PDB entry 6GK9 | X-ray diffraction, 2.54 A resolution | chains E and H of the 8 polymer chains in the assembly

# Chain E (and H)
Molecule: Inosine-5'-monophosphate dehydrogenase
From: Pseudomonas aeruginosa PAO1
Notes: EC 1.1.1.205; chain H of this document is another copy of the same molecule, construct and numbering; everything in this record applies to it too
Reference sequence: Q9HXM5 (Q9HXM5_PSEAE); residues 1-489 here = UniProt positions 1-489
Sequence (509 residues; each row starts with the number of its first residue; numbers below 1 keep their minus sign (Met-19 is residue -19)):
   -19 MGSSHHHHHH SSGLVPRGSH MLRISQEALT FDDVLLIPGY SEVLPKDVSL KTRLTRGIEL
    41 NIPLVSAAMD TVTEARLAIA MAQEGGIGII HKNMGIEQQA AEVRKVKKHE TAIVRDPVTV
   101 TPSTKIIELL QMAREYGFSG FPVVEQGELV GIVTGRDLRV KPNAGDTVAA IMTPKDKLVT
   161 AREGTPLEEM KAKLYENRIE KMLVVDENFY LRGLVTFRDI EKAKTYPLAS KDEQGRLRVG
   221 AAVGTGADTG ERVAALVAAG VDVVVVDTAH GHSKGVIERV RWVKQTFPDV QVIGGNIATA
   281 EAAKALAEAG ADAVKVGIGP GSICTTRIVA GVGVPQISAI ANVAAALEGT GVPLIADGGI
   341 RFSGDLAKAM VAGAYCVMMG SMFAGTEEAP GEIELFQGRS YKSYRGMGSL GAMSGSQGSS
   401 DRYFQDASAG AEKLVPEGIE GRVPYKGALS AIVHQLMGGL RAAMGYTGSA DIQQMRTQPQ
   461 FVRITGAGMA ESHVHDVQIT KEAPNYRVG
Unresolved in the structure: -19 to 0, 140-145, 385-421, 468-489 (chain H: -19 to -1, 140-145, 186-190, 385-422, 468-489)
Sequence notes: initiating methionine (-19); expression tag (-18 to 0)
From the paper describing this entry:
  - binding site for the ligand F2K: Gly120, Ile132, Arg139, Lys157, Ile179, Lys181, Leu183

# Interface between chain E and chain H
Contacting residue pairs - 72 pairs, chain E then chain H:
  Leu9(E) - Leu2(H)  hydrophobic
  Leu9(E) - Ile4(H)  hydrophobic
  Leu15(E) - Arg307(H)
  Leu15(E) - Gly311(H)
  Leu15(E) - Gly313(H)
  Leu15(E) - Pro315(H)
  Leu16(E) - Gly311(H)  hydrogen bond (backbone-backbone)
  Leu16(E) - Val312(H)
  Leu16(E) - Gly313(H)  hydrogen bond (backbone-backbone)
  Ile17(E) - Ser5(H)
  Ile17(E) - Thr279(H)
  Pro18(E) - His250(H)
  Pro18(E) - Thr279(H)
  Pro18(E) - Ile298(H)  hydrophobic
  Pro18(E) - Val312(H)  hydrophobic
  Pro18(E) - Val314(H)
  Gly19(E) - His250(H)  hydrogen bond (backbone-side chain)
  Gly19(E) - His252(H)
  Tyr20(E) - His252(H)  hydrogen bond (backbone-side chain)
  Tyr20(E) - Lys254(H)
  Tyr20(E) - Ile257(H)  hydrophobic
  Ser21(E) - His250(H)
  Ser21(E) - His252(H)  hydrogen bond (backbone-backbone)
  Ser21(E) - Ser253(H)
  Ser21(E) - Lys254(H)  hydrogen bond (backbone-backbone)
  Glu22(E) - Lys254(H)  salt bridge
  Ile317(E) - Leu2(H)  hydrophobic
  Ala321(E) - Leu2(H)  hydrophobic
  Ala324(E) - His0(H)
  Ala325(E) - His0(H)
  Glu328(E) - His0(H)  salt bridge
  Phe342(E) - Ile308(H)
  Ser343(E) - Ile308(H)
  Ser343(E) - Val309(H)  hydrogen bond (side chain-backbone)
  Gly344(E) - Ile308(H)  hydrogen bond (backbone-backbone)
  Gly344(E) - Val309(H)  hydrogen bond (backbone-backbone)
  Gly344(E) - Ala310(H)
  Gly344(E) - Gly311(H)
  Ala347(E) - Ala310(H)
  Lys348(E) - Gly311(H)
  Val351(E) - Arg3(H)  hydrogen bond (backbone-side chain)
  Gly439(E) - Val309(H)
  Gly439(E) - Ala310(H)
  Ala443(E) - Ala310(H)
  Gly445(E) - His250(H)
  Tyr446(E) - Ala249(H)
  Tyr446(E) - His250(H)  hydrogen bond (backbone-side chain)
  Tyr446(E) - Thr306(H)
  Tyr446(E) - Val312(H)  hydrophobic
  Arg456(E) - Arg3(H)  hydrogen bond (backbone-side chain)
  Thr457(E) - Arg3(H)  hydrogen bond (backbone-side chain)
  Gln458(E) - Arg3(H)
  Pro459(E) - Arg3(H)  hydrogen bond (backbone-side chain)
  Gln460(E) - Arg3(H)
  Gln460(E) - Ser5(H)  hydrogen bond
  Phe461(E) - Leu2(H)  hydrophobic
  Phe461(E) - Arg3(H)  hydrogen bond (backbone-backbone)
  Phe461(E) - Ile4(H)
  Phe461(E) - Ser5(H)  hydrogen bond (backbone-backbone)
  Val462(E) - Gln6(H)
  Val462(E) - Gly313(H)
  Arg463(E) - Ile4(H)
  Arg463(E) - Gln6(H)  hydrogen bond (backbone-backbone)
  Arg463(E) - Glu7(H)
  Arg463(E) - Ala8(H)  hydrogen bond (backbone-backbone)
  Ile464(E) - Ala8(H)
  Ile464(E) - Pro315(H)  hydrophobic
  Thr465(E) - Glu7(H)
  Thr465(E) - Asp13(H)  hydrogen bond
  Thr465(E) - Arg463(H)
  Ala467(E) - Asp12(H)
  Ala467(E) - Asp13(H)
Interface residues without a listed pair, chain E (40 interface residues in all): Val14, Ala352, Gln435, Ala442, Met455
Interface residues without a listed pair, chain H (32 interface residues in all): Leu9, Thr10, Ser302

# In short
40 residues of chain E and 32 residues of chain H are in contact, with 20 hydrogen bonds and 2 salt bridges.
Polar pairs include Glu22(E)-Lys254(H), Glu328(E)-His0(H) and Gly19(E)-His250(H). From the paper: a binding
site for the ligand F2K at Gly120(E), Ile132(E) and Arg139(E) among others.
Chain E and chain H are both Inosine-5'-monophosphate dehydrogenase (Pseudomonas aeruginosa PAO1); the
structure, Inhibited structure of IMPDH from Pseudomonas aeruginosa, was determined by X-ray diffraction (same
publication as 6GJV).
